PDB entry 3I0S | X-ray diffraction, 2.70 A resolution | chains A and B

Chain A:
Molecule: Reverse transcriptase/ribonuclease H
From: HIV-1 M:B_HXB2R
Notes: EC 2.7.7.49, 2.7.7.7, 3.1.26.4; fragment: Gag-Pol polyprotein P66 subunit
UniProtKB: P04585 (POL_HV1H2); residues 1-560 here correspond to UniProt positions 588-1147 (UniProt number = residue number + 587)
Chain sequence (563 residues; row label = number of the first residue in the row; numbers below 1 keep their minus sign (Met-2 is residue -2)):
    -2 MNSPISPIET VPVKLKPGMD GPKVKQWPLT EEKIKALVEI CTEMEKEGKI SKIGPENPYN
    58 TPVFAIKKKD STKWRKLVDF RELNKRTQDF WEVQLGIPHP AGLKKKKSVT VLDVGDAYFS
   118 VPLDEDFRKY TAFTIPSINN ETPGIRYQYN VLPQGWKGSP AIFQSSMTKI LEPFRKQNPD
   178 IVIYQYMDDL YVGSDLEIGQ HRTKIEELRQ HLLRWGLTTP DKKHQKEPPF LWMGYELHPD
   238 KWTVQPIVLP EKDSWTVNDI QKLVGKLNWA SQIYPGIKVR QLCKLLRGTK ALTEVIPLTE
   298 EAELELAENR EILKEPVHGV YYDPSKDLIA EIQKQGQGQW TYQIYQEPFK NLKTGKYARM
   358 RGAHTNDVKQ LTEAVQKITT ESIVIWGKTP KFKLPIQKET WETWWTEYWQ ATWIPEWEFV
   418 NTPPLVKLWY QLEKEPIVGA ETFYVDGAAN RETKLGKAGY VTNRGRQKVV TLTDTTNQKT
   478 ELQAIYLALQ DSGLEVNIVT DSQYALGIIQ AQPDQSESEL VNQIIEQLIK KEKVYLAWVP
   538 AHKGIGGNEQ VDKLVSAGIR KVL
Not modelled in the structure: -2 to -1, 558-560
Differences from the reference sequence: expression tag (-2 to 0)
Curated features (UniProtKB/Swiss-Prot):
  - region: Phe227 to His235 (RT 'primer grip')
  - motif: Trp398 to Trp414 (Tryptophan repeat motif)
  - binding site (Mg(2+)): Asp110, Asp185, Asp186, Asp443, Glu478, Asp498, Asp549
  - site: Trp401 (Essential for RT p66/p51 heterodimerization), Trp414 (Essential for RT p66/p51 heterodimerization), Phe440, Tyr441 (Cleavage), Leu560 (Cleavage)
Ligand contacts: RT7 (S-{2-[(2-chloro-4-sulfamoylphenyl)amino]-2-oxoethyl} 6,8-dichloro-3,4-dihydroquinoline-1(2H)-carbothioate): Leu100, Lys101, Lys102, Lys103, Lys104, Ser105, Val106, Val179, Tyr181, Tyr188, Gly190, Pro225, Phe227, Trp229, Leu234, His235, Pro236, Tyr318

Chain B:
Molecule: p51 RT
From: HIV-1 M:B_HXB2R
Notes: EC 2.7.7.49, 2.7.7.7; fragment: Gag-Pol polyprotein P51 subunit
UniProtKB: P04585 (POL_HV1H2); residues 1-440 here correspond to UniProt positions 588-1027 (UniProt number = residue number + 587)
Chain sequence (443 residues; row label = number of the first residue in the row; numbers below 1 keep their minus sign (Met-2 is residue -2)):
    -2 MNSPISPIET VPVKLKPGMD GPKVKQWPLT EEKIKALVEI CTEMEKEGKI SKIGPENPYN
    58 TPVFAIKKKD STKWRKLVDF RELNKRTQDF WEVQLGIPHP AGLKKKKSVT VLDVGDAYFS
   118 VPLDEDFRKY TAFTIPSINN ETPGIRYQYN VLPQGWKGSP AIFQSSMTKI LEPFRKQNPD
   178 IVIYQYMDDL YVGSDLEIGQ HRTKIEELRQ HLLRWGLTTP DKKHQKEPPF LWMGYELHPD
   238 KWTVQPIVLP EKDSWTVNDI QKLVGKLNWA SQIYPGIKVR QLCKLLRGTK ALTEVIPLTE
   298 EAELELAENR EILKEPVHGV YYDPSKDLIA EIQKQGQGQW TYQIYQEPFK NLKTGKYARM
   358 RGAHTNDVKQ LTEAVQKITT ESIVIWGKTP KFKLPIQKET WETWWTEYWQ ATWIPEWEFV
   418 NTPPLVKLWY QLEKEPIVGA ETF
Not modelled in the structure: -2 to 4, 216-230, 357-360, 429-440
Differences from the reference sequence: expression tag (-2 to 0)
Curated features (UniProtKB/Swiss-Prot):
  - region: Phe227 to His235 (RT 'primer grip')
  - motif: Trp398 to Trp414 (Tryptophan repeat motif)
  - binding site (Mg(2+)): Asp110, Asp185, Asp186
  - site: Trp401 (Essential for RT p66/p51 heterodimerization), Trp414 (Essential for RT p66/p51 heterodimerization), Phe440 (Cleavage)

Chain A / chain B interface:
Residue-residue contacts - 102 pairs, chain A then chain B:
  Val8(A) - Glu53(B)
  Pro9(A) - Glu53(B)
  Gln85(A) - Glu53(B)  hydrogen bond (side chain-backbone)
  Asp86(A) - Lys20(B)  salt bridge
  Asp86(A) - Pro55(B)
  Phe87(A) - Pro52(B)
  Phe87(A) - Glu53(B)
  Phe87(A) - Pro55(B)
  Trp88(A) - Pro52(B)  hydrogen bond (backbone-backbone)
  Trp88(A) - Asn54(B)
  Trp88(A) - Pro55(B)
  Trp88(A) - Tyr56(B)
  Trp88(A) - Asn57(B)
  Trp88(A) - Thr131(B)
  Trp88(A) - Arg143(B)
  Gln91(A) - Asn137(B)
  Gly93(A) - Asn137(B)
  Ile94(A) - Asn137(B)
  Pro95(A) - Asn136(B)
  Pro95(A) - Asn137(B)
  His96(A) - Asn136(B)  hydrogen bond (backbone-side chain)
  Gly99(A) - Asn136(B)
  Gly99(A) - Glu138(B)
  Leu100(A) - Asn136(B)
  Ala158(A) - Pro52(B)
  Gln161(A) - Pro140(B)
  Ser162(A) - Pro52(B)
  Thr165(A) - Pro140(B)
  Tyr181(A) - Asn137(B)
  Tyr181(A) - Glu138(B)
  Gln182(A) - Pro140(B)
  Arg358(A) - Gln394(B)  hydrogen bond
  Arg358(A) - Glu396(B)  salt bridge
  Glu370(A) - Gln394(B)
  Gln373(A) - Glu396(B)
  Gln373(A) - Thr397(B)  hydrogen bond
  Gln373(A) - Thr400(B)
  Ile380(A) - Leu26(B)
  Val381(A) - Pro25(B)  hydrophobic
  Val381(A) - Ile135(B)
  Val381(A) - Asn136(B)  hydrogen bond (backbone-backbone)
  Ile382(A) - Ile135(B)
  Ile382(A) - Asn136(B)
  Trp383(A) - Ile135(B)
  Gly384(A) - Thr27(B)
  Gly384(A) - Glu28(B)  hydrogen bond (backbone-backbone)
  Gly384(A) - Ile135(B)
  Trp402(A) - Lys331(B)  hydrogen bond (backbone-side chain)
  Trp402(A) - Asp364(B)  hydrogen bond
  Glu404(A) - Lys424(B)
  Tyr405(A) - Lys331(B)  hydrogen bond (backbone-side chain)
  Trp406(A) - Lys331(B)
  Trp406(A) - Pro392(B)  hydrophobic
  Trp406(A) - Val417(B)
  Trp406(A) - Asn418(B)
  Trp406(A) - Thr419(B)
  Gln407(A) - Lys331(B)
  Gln407(A) - Pro392(B)
  Gln407(A) - Asn418(B)
  Ala408(A) - Trp337(B)  hydrophobic
  Ala408(A) - Asp364(B)
  Ala408(A) - Pro392(B)  hydrogen bond (backbone-backbone)
  Ala408(A) - Ile393(B)
  Thr409(A) - Asp364(B)  hydrogen bond (backbone-side chain)
  Thr409(A) - Val365(B)
  Trp410(A) - Asn363(B)
  Trp410(A) - Val365(B)  hydrophobic
  Trp410(A) - Trp401(B)
  Pro412(A) - Trp401(B)
  Pro433(A) - Asn255(B)
  Pro433(A) - Thr290(B)
  Ile434(A) - Thr290(B)
  Val435(A) - Thr290(B)
  Thr439(A) - Ala288(B)
  Thr439(A) - Leu289(B)  hydrogen bond (side chain-backbone)
  Tyr441(A) - Gln258(B)  hydrogen bond
  Tyr441(A) - Lys287(B)  hydrogen bond (side chain-backbone)
  Thr459(A) - Thr286(B)  hydrogen bond (backbone-side chain)
  Asn460(A) - Thr286(B)
  Asn460(A) - Lys287(B)
  Asn460(A) - Ala288(B)
  Asn494(A) - Leu289(B)
  Gln500(A) - Pro420(B)
  Gln500(A) - Pro421(B)
  Gln500(A) - Leu422(B)
  Leu503(A) - Leu422(B)  hydrophobic
  Gln507(A) - Pro421(B)
  Tyr532(A) - Asn255(B)  hydrogen bond
  Tyr532(A) - Leu289(B)  hydrophobic
  Trp535(A) - Leu422(B)
  Trp535(A) - Trp426(B)  hydrophobic
  Val536(A) - Gln258(B)
  Pro537(A) - Asn265(B)
  Lys540(A) - Asn265(B)
  Gly541(A) - Cys280(B)  hydrogen bond (backbone-side chain)
  Ile542(A) - Cys280(B)  hydrophobic
  Gly543(A) - Leu283(B)
  Gly543(A) - Gly285(B)
  Gly544(A) - Gly285(B)  hydrogen bond (backbone-backbone)
  Gly544(A) - Thr286(B)
  Gln547(A) - Gly285(B)
  Gln547(A) - Thr286(B)
Other interface residues (no listed pair), chain A (68 interface residues in all): Leu92, Ile159, Ile180, Thr376, Thr377, Thr386, Thr403, Gly436, Val458, Val496, Gly504
Other interface residues (no listed pair), chain B (55 interface residues in all): Thr139, Val254, Val261, Gly262, Gly333, Leu368

In short:
68 residues of chain A face 55 of chain B across their interface, with 19 hydrogen bonds and 2 salt bridges.
Polar pairs include Asp86(A)-Lys20(B), Arg358(A)-Glu396(B) and Gln85(A)-Glu53(B). Chain A binds compound RT7.
Here chain A is Reverse transcriptase/ribonuclease H and chain B is p51 RT, both from HIV-1 M:B_HXB2R. Entry
3I0S (crystal structure of HIV reverse transcriptase in complex with inhibitor 7) was determined by X-ray
diffraction together with 3I0R from the same study.
